Entry 3ZX8 (electron microscopy, 11.50 A resolution (very low resolution: no residue pairs are listed; an interface is given only as per-side residue counts)); this record covers chains B and C of the 3 polymer chains in the assembly.

Chain B (and C):
Molecule: Capsid protein
Organism: Turnip crinkle virus
Notes: chain C of this document is another copy of the same molecule, construct and numbering; everything in this record applies to it too
UniProt: P06663 (CAPSD_TCV); numbering as in UniProt; present here: 1-221, 225-246, 248-351
Sequence (347 residues; numbered 1 to 351; 4 numbers in that range are skipped by the numbering (no residue carries them; nothing is unmodelled there); the number before each row is that of its first residue):
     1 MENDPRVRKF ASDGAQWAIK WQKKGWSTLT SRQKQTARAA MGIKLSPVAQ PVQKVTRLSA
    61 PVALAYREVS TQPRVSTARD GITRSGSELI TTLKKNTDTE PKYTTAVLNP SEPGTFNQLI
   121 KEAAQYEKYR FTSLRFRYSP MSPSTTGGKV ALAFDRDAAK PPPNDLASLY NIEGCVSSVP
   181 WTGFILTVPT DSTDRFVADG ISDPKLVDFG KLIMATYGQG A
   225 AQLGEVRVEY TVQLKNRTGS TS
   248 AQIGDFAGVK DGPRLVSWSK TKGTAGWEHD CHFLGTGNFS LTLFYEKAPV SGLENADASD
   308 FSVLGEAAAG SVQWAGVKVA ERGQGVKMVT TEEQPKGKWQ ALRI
Disordered / not traced: 1-80 (chain C: 1-52)
Construct notes: variant Trp-346 (Leu in P06663)

Interface between chain B and chain C:
At this resolution (12 A) residue pairs are not listed: 10 residues of chain B and 11 of chain C lie at the interface.

Overview:
10 residues of chain B and 11 residues of chain C are in contact.
Both chains are Capsid protein (Turnip crinkle virus). Entry 3ZX8 (Cryo-EM reconstruction of native and
expanded Turnip Crinkle virus) was determined by electron microscopy (same publication as 3ZX9).
